PDB entry 4QUT | X-ray diffraction, 1.70 A resolution | chains A and B

== Chain A ==
Molecule: ATPase family AAA domain-containing protein 2
Source organism: Homo sapiens
Notes: EC 3.6.1.3; fragment: bromodomain (residues 981-1108)
Reference sequence: Q6PL18 (ATAD2_HUMAN); residues 981-1108 here = UniProt positions 981-1108
Sequence (130 residues; row label = number of the first residue in the row):
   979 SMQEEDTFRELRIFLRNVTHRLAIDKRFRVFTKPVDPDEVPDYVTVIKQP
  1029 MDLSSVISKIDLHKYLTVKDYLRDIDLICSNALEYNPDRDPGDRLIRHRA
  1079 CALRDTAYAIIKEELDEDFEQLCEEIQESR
Sequence notes: expression tag (979-980)
Reported in the primary citation:
  - mutagenesis - Y1021F: abolished binding to acetylated histones

== Chain B ==
Molecule: Histone H4
Notes: fragment: histone H4 tail
Reference sequence: P62805 (H4_HUMAN); residues 9-15 here correspond to UniProt positions 7-13 (UniProt number = residue number - 2)
Sequence (8 residues; row label = number of the first residue in the row):
     9 GLGKGGAY
Disordered / not traced: 14-16
Modified / non-standard residues: K12 (n(6)-acetyllysine; ALY)
Sequence notes: expression tag (16)
Reported in the primary citation:
  - post-translational modification sites: K12

== Interface between chain A and chain B ==
Contacting residue pairs - 13 pairs, chain A then chain B:
  V1013(A) with K12(B)
  V1018(A) with G11(B); K12(B)
  D1020(A) with L10(B)
  Y1021(A) with K12(B)
  Y1063(A) with G9(B); L10(B); G11(B), hydrogen bond (side chain-backbone); K12(B)
  N1064(A) with K12(B)
  D1066(A) with G9(B), hydrogen bond (side chain-backbone)
  D1071(A) with G9(B), hydrogen bond (side chain-backbone)
  I1074(A) with K12(B)
Also at the interface, not in a pair above, chain A (16 interface residues in all): V1008, F1009, E1017, V1024, A1060, P1065, D1068
From the paper, about this interface:
  - specific contacts: Y1021(A)-K12(B) (water-mediated contact), N1064(A)-K12(B) (hydrogen bond)
  - interface residues, chain B: L10(B)

== In short ==
Chain A and chain B form an interface of 16 and 4 residues respectively, with 3 hydrogen bonds. Among the
polar pairs are Y1063(A)-G11(B), D1066(A)-G9(B) and D1071(A)-G9(B). The authors report a water-mediated
contact between Y1021(A) and K12(B); a hydrogen bond between N1064(A) and K12(B). The paper reports that
Y1021F of chain A abolishes binding to acetylated histones; the interface residue L10(B).
Chain A is ATPase family AAA domain-containing protein 2 (Homo sapiens) and chain B is Histone H4; the
structure, Structure of the bromodomain of human ATPase family AAA domain-containing protein 2 (ATAD2)
complexed with Histone ..., was determined by X-ray diffraction (same publication as 4QUU).
